PDB entry 8E9G | electron microscopy, 2.60 A resolution | chains B and D of the 15 polymer chains in the assembly

Chain B:
Name: NADH-quinone oxidoreductase subunit B
Organism: Mycolicibacterium smegmatis MC2 155
Notes: EC 7.1.1.-
UniProt: A0QU35 (NUOB_MYCS2); residue numbers follow UniProt; this construct covers 1-184
Amino-acid sequence (184 residues; numbered 1 to 184; the number before each row is that of its first residue):
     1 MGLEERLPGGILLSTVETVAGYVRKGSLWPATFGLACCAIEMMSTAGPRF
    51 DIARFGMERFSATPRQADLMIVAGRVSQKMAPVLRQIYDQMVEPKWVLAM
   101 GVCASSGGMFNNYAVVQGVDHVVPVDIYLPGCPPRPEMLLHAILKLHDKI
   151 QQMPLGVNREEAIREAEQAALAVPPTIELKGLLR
Not modelled in the structure: 1
Metal / ion sites: 4Fe-4S cluster Fe: C37, C38, C103, C132
Ligand contacts:
  - menaquinone-9 (MQ9): W29, T32, F33, G34, L35, A39, I40, M42, M43, A46, E58, R59, F60
  - 4Fe-4S cluster (SF4): A36, C37, C38, G74, R75, G101, V102, C103, F110, G131, C132, P133
Curated features (UniProtKB/Swiss-Prot):
  - binding site ([4Fe-4S] cluster): C37, C38, C103, C132
Reported in the primary citation:
  - binding site for menaquinone-9: E58

Chain D:
Name: NADH-quinone oxidoreductase subunit D
Organism: Mycolicibacterium smegmatis MC2 155
Notes: EC 7.1.1.-
UniProt: A0QU33 (NUOD_MYCS2); residues 1-442 here = UniProt positions 1-442
Amino-acid sequence (442 residues; each row starts with the number of its first residue):
     1 MSTSTVPPDGGEKVVVVGGNDWHEVVAAARAGAAAQAGERIVVNMGPQHP
    51 STHGVLRLILEIEGEIITEARCGIGYLHTGIEKNLEYRNWTQGVTFVTRM
   101 DYLSPFFNETAYCLGVEKLLGITDDIPERASVIRVMLMELNRISSHLVAL
   151 ATGGMELGAMSAMFYGFREREEILRVFESITGLRMNHAYIRPGGLAADLP
   201 DDAITQVRRLVEILPKRLKDLEDLLNENYIWKARTVGVGYLDLTGCMALG
   251 ITGPILRSTGLPHDLRKAQPYCGYENYEFDVITDDRCDSYGRYIIRVKEM
   301 HESVKIVEQCLARLKPGPVMISDKKLAWPADLKLGPDGLGNSPEHIAKIM
   351 GRSMEGLIHHFKLVTEGIRVPPGQVYVAVESPRGELGVHMVSDGGTRPYR
   401 VHYRDPSFTNLQAVAATCEGGMVADAIAAVASIDPVMGGVDR
Not modelled in the structure: 1-36
Ligand contacts: menaquinone-9 (MQ9): P50, H53, Y102, L103, V148, T152, M155, M160, F164
Reported in the primary citation:
  - binding site for menaquinone-9: H53, Y102

Chain B / chain D interface:
Contacting residue pairs (72; chain B residue first):
  T32(B) with Q48(D), hydrogen bond (backbone-side chain)
  F33(B) with Q48(D)
  G34(B) with H53(D); G54(D)
  L35(B) with V55(D), hydrophobic; L77(D); Y102(D)
  A36(B) with Y102(D)
  C37(B) with Y102(D); M185(D), hydrophobic; N186(D), hydrogen bond
  I40(B) with Y102(D), hydrophobic; L103(D), hydrophobic; F167(D); R170(D); M185(D), hydrophobic
  E41(B) with R184(D), salt bridge; M185(D)
  M43(B) with F167(D), hydrophobic
  S44(B) with F167(D); R170(D), hydrogen bond; R184(D)
  A46(B) with F164(D)
  P48(B) with F164(D)
  R49(B) with R175(D); R184(D)
  A62(B) with Q48(D), hydrogen bond (backbone-side chain); P50(D), hydrophobic
  P64(B) with Q48(D)
  R75(B) with L77(D); T79(D), hydrogen bond; R99(D), hydrogen bond (side chain-backbone)
  S77(B) with G75(D), hydrogen bond (side chain-backbone); Y76(D), hydrogen bond (side chain-backbone); L77(D); H78(D)
  K79(B) with I74(D), hydrogen bond (side chain-backbone); G75(D); Y76(D)
  M80(B) with P47(D), hydrophobic; G54(D); Y76(D)
  V83(B) with P47(D), hydrophobic; Y76(D), hydrophobic
  I87(B) with Q48(D)
  M109(B) with N84(D), hydrogen bond (backbone-side chain); T95(D); F96(D), hydrophobic; R99(D)
  F110(B) with T79(D); I81(D), hydrophobic; N84(D); F96(D), hydrophobic; R99(D)
  N111(B) with N84(D)
  N112(B) with T79(D), hydrogen bond (side chain-backbone); G80(D); N84(D)
  Y113(B) with H78(D), hydrogen bond; G80(D); K83(D)
  A114(B) with H78(D); T79(D); G80(D)
  V115(B) with T79(D)
  C132(B) with R99(D), hydrogen bond; N186(D)
  P133(B) with M185(D), hydrophobic; N186(D)
  R135(B) with E178(D), salt bridge; R184(D)
  P136(B) with R184(D)
Interface residues without a listed pair, chain B (34 interface residues in all): G47, F50
Interface residues without a listed pair, chain D (34 interface residues in all): V148, M155, R168, E171, L174

In short:
The chain B/chain D interface involves 34 residues from each chain, with 13 hydrogen bonds and 2 salt bridges.
Polar pairs include E41(B)-R184(D), R135(B)-E178(D) and T32(B)-Q48(D). Menaquinone-9 is bound between chain B
and chain D. Chain B binds 4Fe-4S cluster. The paper reports a binding site for menaquinone-9 at E58(B) and
H53(D) among others.
Here chain B is NADH-quinone oxidoreductase subunit B and chain D is NADH-quinone oxidoreductase subunit D,
both from Mycolicibacterium smegmatis MC2 155. Entry 8E9G (Mycobacterial respiratory complex I with both
quinone positions modelled) was determined by electron microscopy, deposited together with 8E9H and 8E9I.
